Entry 7V21 (electron microscopy, 3.08 A resolution); this record covers chains A and D of the 4 polymer chains in the assembly.

# Chain A (and D)
Molecule: Serine beta-lactamase-like protein LACTB, mitochondrial
Source organism: Homo sapiens
Notes: EC 3.4.-.-; engineered mutation(s): deletions 224-289; chain D of this document is another copy of the same molecule, construct and numbering; everything in this record applies to it too
UniProtKB: P83111 (LACTB_HUMAN); the construct lacks a stretch of the UniProt sequence, so the offset changes along the chain: 63-223 = UniProt 63-223; 224-481 = UniProt 290-547
Amino-acid sequence (421 residues; numbered 61 to 481; the number before each row is that of its first residue):
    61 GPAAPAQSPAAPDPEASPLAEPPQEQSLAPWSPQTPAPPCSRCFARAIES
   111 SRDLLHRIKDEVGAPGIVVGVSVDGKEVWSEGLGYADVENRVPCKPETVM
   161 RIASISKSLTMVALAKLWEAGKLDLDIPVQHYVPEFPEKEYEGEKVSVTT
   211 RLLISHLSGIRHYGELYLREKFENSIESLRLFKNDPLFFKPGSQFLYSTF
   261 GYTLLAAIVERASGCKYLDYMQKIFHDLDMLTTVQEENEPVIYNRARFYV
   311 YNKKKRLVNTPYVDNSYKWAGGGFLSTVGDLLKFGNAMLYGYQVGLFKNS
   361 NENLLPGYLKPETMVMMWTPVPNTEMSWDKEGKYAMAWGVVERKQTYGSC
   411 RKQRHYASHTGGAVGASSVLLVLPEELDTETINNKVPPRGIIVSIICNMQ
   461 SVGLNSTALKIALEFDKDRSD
Unresolved in the structure: 61-102, 481 (chain D: 61-102, 359-361, 481)
Construct notes: expression tag (61-62)
Swiss-Prot annotation at these positions:
  - active site: Ser-164 (Acyl-ester intermediate)
  - modified residue (N6-acetyllysine): Lys-231, Lys-276

# How chain A and chain D interact
Residue-residue contacts - 40 pairs, chain A then chain D:
  Val-148(A) / Tyr-303(D)
  Glu-149(A) / Pro-300(D)
  Glu-149(A) / Val-301(D)
  Glu-149(A) / Ile-302(D)  hydrogen bond (side chain-backbone)
  Glu-149(A) / Tyr-303(D)
  Glu-149(A) / Asn-304(D)  hydrogen bond (backbone-backbone)
  Glu-149(A) / Arg-305(D)  salt bridge
  Asn-150(A) / Val-152(D)
  Asn-150(A) / Asn-304(D)
  Asn-150(A) / Arg-305(D)  hydrogen bond (side chain-backbone)
  Val-152(A) / Asn-150(D)
  Val-152(A) / Val-152(D)  hydrophobic
  Arg-229(A) / Arg-229(D)  hydrogen bond (side chain-backbone)
  Asn-298(A) / Asn-319(D)  hydrogen bond (backbone-side chain)
  Asn-298(A) / Thr-320(D)
  Glu-299(A) / Val-318(D)
  Glu-299(A) / Asn-319(D)  hydrogen bond (backbone-backbone)
  Pro-300(A) / Glu-149(D)
  Pro-300(A) / Asn-319(D)  hydrogen bond (backbone-side chain)
  Val-301(A) / Glu-149(D)
  Val-301(A) / Leu-317(D)
  Ile-302(A) / Glu-149(D)  hydrogen bond (backbone-side chain)
  Tyr-303(A) / Val-148(D)
  Tyr-303(A) / Glu-149(D)
  Tyr-303(A) / Arg-151(D)
  Asn-304(A) / Glu-149(D)  hydrogen bond (backbone-backbone)
  Asn-304(A) / Asn-150(D)
  Arg-305(A) / Glu-149(D)  salt bridge
  Arg-305(A) / Asn-150(D)  hydrogen bond (backbone-side chain)
  Arg-307(A) / Asp-147(D)  salt bridge
  Arg-307(A) / Asn-150(D)
  Arg-307(A) / Arg-307(D)
  Leu-317(A) / Val-301(D)
  Val-318(A) / Glu-299(D)
  Asn-319(A) / Asn-298(D)  hydrogen bond (side chain-backbone)
  Asn-319(A) / Glu-299(D)  hydrogen bond (backbone-backbone)
  Asn-319(A) / Pro-300(D)
  Thr-320(A) / Asn-298(D)  hydrogen bond (backbone-side chain)
  Tyr-322(A) / Asn-298(D)
  Tyr-322(A) / Tyr-322(D)  hydrophobic
Interface residues without a listed pair, chain A (23 interface residues in all): Asp-147, Arg-151, Asn-312, Pro-321
Interface residues without a listed pair, chain D (23 interface residues in all): Glu-230, Pro-321

# Overview
The chain A/chain D interface involves 23 residues from each chain, with 13 hydrogen bonds and 3 salt bridges.
Polar pairs include Glu-149(A)/Arg-305(D), Arg-307(A)/Asp-147(D) and Glu-149(A)/Ile-302(D). UniProt lists
active-site residue Ser-164(A) on chain A.
Both chains are Serine beta-lactamase-like protein LACTB, mitochondrial (Homo sapiens). Entry 7V21 (human
Serine beta-lactamase-like protein LACTB truncation variant) was determined by electron microscopy together
with 7V1Y and 7V1Z from the same study.
